Entry 6OQ4 (X-ray diffraction, 1.75 A resolution); this record covers chains A and B.

[Chain A]
Molecule: Krev interaction trapped protein 1
From: Homo sapiens
Notes: fragment: FERM domain
UniProt: O00522 (KRIT1_HUMAN); residues 417-736 here = UniProt positions 417-736
Sequence (322 residues; numbered 415 to 736; the number before each row is that of its first residue):
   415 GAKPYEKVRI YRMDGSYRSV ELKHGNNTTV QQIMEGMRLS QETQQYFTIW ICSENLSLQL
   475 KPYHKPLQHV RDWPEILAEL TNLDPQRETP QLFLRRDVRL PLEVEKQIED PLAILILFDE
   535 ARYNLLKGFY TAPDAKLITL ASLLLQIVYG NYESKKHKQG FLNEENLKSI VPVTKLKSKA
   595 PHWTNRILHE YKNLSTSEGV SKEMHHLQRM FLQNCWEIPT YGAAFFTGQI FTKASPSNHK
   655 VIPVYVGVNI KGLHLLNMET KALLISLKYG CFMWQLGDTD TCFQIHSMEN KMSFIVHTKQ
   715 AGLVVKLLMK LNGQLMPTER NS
Not modelled in the structure: 415-416, 648-651, 731-736
Differences from the reference sequence: expression tag (415-416)
Swiss-Prot annotation at these positions:
  - region: Ser-430 to Arg-452 (Interaction with RAP1B)
Residues lining bound ligands: Sirtinol (N0G; 2-{(Z)-[(2-hydroxynaphthalen-1-yl)methylidene]amino}-N-[(1S)-1-phenylethyl]benzamide): Trp-464, Ser-471, Leu-472, Gln-473, Lys-475, Tyr-477, His-478, His-483, Leu-494, Val-512, Ala-638, Phe-640, Leu-717, Lys-720, Leu-721, Lys-724

[Chain B]
Molecule: Ras-related protein Rap-1b
From: Homo sapiens
UniProt: P61224 (RAP1B_HUMAN); residues 1-167 here = UniProt positions 1-167
Sequence (167 residues; each row starts with the number of its first residue):
     1 MREYKLVVLG SGGVGKSALT VQFVQGIFVE KYDPTIEDSY RKQVEVDAQQ CMLEILDTAG
    61 TEQFTAMRDL YMKNGQGFAL VYSITAQSTF NDLQDLREQI LRVKDTDDVP MILVGNKCDL
   121 EDERVVGKEQ GQNLARQWNN CAFLESSAKS KINVNEIFYD LVRQINR
Not modelled in the structure: 63-65
Swiss-Prot annotation at these positions:
  - motif: Tyr-32 to Tyr-40 (Effector region)
  - binding site (GTP): Gly-10 to Ala-18, Asp-57 to Thr-61, Asn-116 to Asp-119, Ser-147 to Lys-149
  - modified residue: Ser-39 (ADP-ribosylserine)
Bound ions: Mg2+: Ser-17, Thr-35 (together with GMP-PNP)
Residues lining bound ligands: GMP-PNP (GNP; phosphoaminophosphonic acid-guanylate ester): Ser-11, Gly-12, Gly-13, Val-14, Gly-15, Lys-16, Ser-17, Ala-18, Phe-28, Val-29, Glu-30, Lys-31, Tyr-32, Pro-34, Thr-35, Thr-58, Ala-59, Gly-60, Asn-116, Lys-117, Asp-119, Leu-120, Ser-147, Ala-148, Lys-149

[Chain A / chain B interface]
Residue-residue contacts - 32 pairs, chain A then chain B:
  Tyr-419(A) with Ile-36(B)
  Lys-421(A) with Ile-36(B)
  Arg-423(A) with Glu-37(B), salt bridge
  Arg-426(A) with Gln-25(B)
  Asp-428(A) with Arg-41(B), hydrogen bond (backbone-side chain)
  Gly-429(A) with Arg-41(B)
  Ser-430(A) with Ser-39(B)
  Tyr-431(A) with Glu-37(B), hydrogen bond; Asp-38(B); Ser-39(B), hydrogen bond (backbone-backbone); Leu-56(B)
  Arg-432(A) with Asp-38(B), salt bridge; Tyr-40(B)
  Ser-433(A) with Ile-36(B); Glu-37(B), hydrogen bond (side chain-backbone); Asp-38(B), hydrogen bond (backbone-side chain)
  Val-434(A) with Ile-36(B)
  Glu-435(A) with Ile-36(B)
  Arg-452(A) with Ser-17(B), hydrogen bond; Val-29(B); Asp-33(B), hydrogen bond (side chain-backbone); Thr-35(B); Tyr-40(B)
  Leu-526(A) with Gln-25(B); Ile-27(B)
  Leu-529(A) with Gln-25(B); Ile-27(B), hydrophobic
  Val-562(A) with Gln-43(B)
  Tyr-563(A) with Gln-43(B), hydrogen bond; Gln-50(B)
  Lys-570(A) with Glu-45(B), salt bridge
  Glu-579(A) with Met-1(B), hydrogen bond (side chain-backbone)
Other interface residues (no listed pair), chain A (21 interface residues in all): Pro-525, Asn-580
Other interface residues (no listed pair), chain B (18 interface residues in all): Val-21

[Overview]
21 residues of chain A face 18 of chain B across their interface; the contacts include 9 hydrogen bonds and 3
salt bridges. Polar contacts include Arg-423(A)/Glu-37(B), Arg-432(A)/Asp-38(B) and Lys-570(A)/Glu-45(B).
Bound to chain A: Sirtinol. Chain B binds GMP-PNP.
Here chain A is Krev interaction trapped protein 1 and chain B is Ras-related protein Rap-1b, both from Homo
sapiens. Entry 6OQ4 (Crystal Structure of the Ternary Complex of KRIT1 bound to both the Rap1 GTPase and HKi1)
was determined by X-ray diffraction, deposited together with 6UZK and 6OQ3.
